1QK3 - chains A and B of the 4 polymer chains in the assembly; structure by X-ray diffraction, 1.65 A resolution.

Chain A (and B):
Protein: Hypoxanthine-guanine phosphoribosyltransferase
From: Toxoplasma gondii
Notes: EC 2.4.2.8; chain B of this document is another copy of the same molecule, construct and numbering; everything in this record applies to it too
UniProt: Q26997 (HGXR_TOXGO); numbering as in UniProt (aligned over 1-230)
Amino-acid sequence (233 residues; numbered 1 to 230 plus 3 insertion-coded residues; the number before each row is that of its first residue; a row labelled like 0A-0C holds insertion residues (0A, then the next letters in order)):
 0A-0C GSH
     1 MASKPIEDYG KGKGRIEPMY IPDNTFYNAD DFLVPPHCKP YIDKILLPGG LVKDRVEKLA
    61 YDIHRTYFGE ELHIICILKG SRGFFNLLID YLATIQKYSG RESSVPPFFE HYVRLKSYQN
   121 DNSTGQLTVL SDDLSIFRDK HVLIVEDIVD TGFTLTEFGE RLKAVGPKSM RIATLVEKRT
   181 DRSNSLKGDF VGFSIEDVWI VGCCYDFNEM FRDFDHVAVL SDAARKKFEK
Unresolved in the structure: 0A-0C, 229-230 (chain B: 229-230)
Residues lining bound ligands: guanosine-5'-monophosphate (5GP): Lys-79, Glu-146, Ile-148, Val-149, Asp-150, Thr-151, Gly-152, Phe-153, Thr-154, Lys-178, Val-198, Trp-199, Ile-200, Tyr-205, Asp-206

Interface between chain A and chain B:
Residue-residue contacts (60):
  Leu-33(A) / Lys-97(B)
  Leu-33(A) / Tyr-98(B)  hydrophobic
  Pro-36(A) / Ser-103(B)
  His-37(A) / Pro-107(B)
  Leu-78(A) / Leu-78(B)  hydrophobic
  Leu-78(A) / Tyr-118(B)
  Leu-78(A) / Leu-127(B)
  Lys-79(A) / Gly-125(B)  hydrogen bond (side chain-backbone)
  Lys-79(A) / Leu-127(B)
  Gly-80(A) / Tyr-112(B)
  Gly-80(A) / Leu-127(B)
  Ser-81(A) / Phe-85(B)
  Ser-81(A) / Asn-86(B)  hydrogen bond
  Ser-81(A) / Glu-110(B)  hydrogen bond
  Ser-81(A) / Tyr-112(B)  hydrogen bond (backbone-side chain)
  Arg-82(A) / Glu-110(B)
  Phe-85(A) / Ser-81(B)
  Asn-86(A) / Ser-81(B)
  Gln-96(A) / Asp-213(B)
  Glu-102(A) / Pro-36(B)
  Ser-103(A) / Pro-36(B)
  Pro-107(A) / His-37(B)
  Pro-107(A) / Arg-212(B)  hydrogen bond (backbone-side chain)
  Pro-107(A) / Asp-213(B)
  Phe-108(A) / Arg-212(B)  hydrogen bond (backbone-side chain)
  Phe-109(A) / Arg-212(B)
  Glu-110(A) / Ser-81(B)  hydrogen bond
  Tyr-112(A) / Gly-80(B)
  Tyr-112(A) / Ser-81(B)  hydrogen bond (side chain-backbone)
  Arg-114(A) / Tyr-118(B)  hydrogen bond
  Arg-114(A) / Gln-119(B)  hydrogen bond (side chain-backbone)
  Arg-114(A) / Asn-120(B)
  Arg-114(A) / Gln-126(B)  hydrogen bond
  Lys-116(A) / Asp-121(B)
  Tyr-118(A) / Gln-119(B)
  Tyr-118(A) / Asn-120(B)
  Tyr-118(A) / Asp-121(B)  hydrogen bond
  Tyr-118(A) / Gln-126(B)  hydrogen bond
  Gln-119(A) / Gln-119(B)  hydrogen bond (backbone-side chain)
  Asp-121(A) / Arg-114(B)  salt bridge
  Asp-121(A) / Lys-116(B)
  Asp-121(A) / Ser-117(B)
  Asp-121(A) / Tyr-118(B)
  Asn-122(A) / Arg-114(B)  hydrogen bond
  Ser-123(A) / Lys-116(B)
  Gly-125(A) / Lys-79(B)
  Gln-126(A) / Ile-77(B)
  Gln-126(A) / Arg-114(B)
  Gln-126(A) / Leu-115(B)
  Leu-127(A) / Leu-78(B)
  Leu-127(A) / Lys-79(B)
  Leu-127(A) / Gly-80(B)
  Leu-127(A) / Arg-114(B)  hydrogen bond (backbone-side chain)
  Val-129(A) / Arg-114(B)
  Glu-209(A) / Phe-109(B)
  Arg-212(A) / Pro-107(B)  hydrogen bond (side chain-backbone)
  Arg-212(A) / Phe-108(B)  hydrogen bond (side chain-backbone)
  Arg-212(A) / Phe-109(B)
  Asp-213(A) / Gln-96(B)
  Asp-213(A) / Pro-107(B)
Also at the interface, not in a pair above, chain A (38 interface residues in all): Ile-89, Lys-97, Tyr-98, Pro-106, Leu-115, Asp-215
Also at the interface, not in a pair above, chain B (40 interface residues in all): Leu-33, Arg-82, Ile-89, Pro-106, His-111, Val-129, Thr-154, Glu-209, Asp-215

Summary:
The interface between chain A and chain B involves 38 residues on one side and 40 on the other, with 18
hydrogen bonds and 1 salt bridge. Polar pairs include Asp-121(A)/Arg-114(B), Lys-79(A)/Gly-125(B) and
Ser-81(A)/Asn-86(B). Chain A binds guanosine-5'-monophosphate.
Both chains are Hypoxanthine-guanine phosphoribosyltransferase (Toxoplasma gondii). Entry 1QK3 (Toxoplasma
gondii hypoxanthine-guanine phosphoribosyltransferase gmp complex) was determined by X-ray diffraction,
deposited together with 1QK4.
